Entry 6CG2 (X-ray diffraction, 2.34 A resolution); this record covers chain A.

# Chain A
Protein: Lysine-specific demethylase 4A
Organism: Homo sapiens
Notes: EC 1.14.11.-
UniProtKB: O75164 (KDM4A_HUMAN); numbering as in UniProt (aligned over 5-354)
Amino-acid sequence (350 residues; each row starts with the number of its first residue):
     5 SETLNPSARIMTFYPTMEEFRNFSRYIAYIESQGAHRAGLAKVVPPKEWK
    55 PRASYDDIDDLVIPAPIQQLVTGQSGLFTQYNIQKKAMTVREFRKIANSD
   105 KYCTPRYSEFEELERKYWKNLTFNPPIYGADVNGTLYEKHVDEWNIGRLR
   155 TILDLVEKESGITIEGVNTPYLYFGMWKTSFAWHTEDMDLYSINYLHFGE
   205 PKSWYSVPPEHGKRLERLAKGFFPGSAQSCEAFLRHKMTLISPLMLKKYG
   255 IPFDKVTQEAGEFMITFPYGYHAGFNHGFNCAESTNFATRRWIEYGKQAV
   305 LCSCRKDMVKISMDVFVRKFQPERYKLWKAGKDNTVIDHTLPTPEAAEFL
Not modelled in the structure: 5-6, 310-312
UniProt features mapped onto this chain:
  - binding site (2-oxoglutarate): Y132, N198, K206, K241
  - binding site (Fe cation): H188, E190, H276
  - binding site (Zn(2+)): C234, H240, C306, C308
  - mutagenesis: G133 (G133A: Abolishes histone demethylase activity; when associated with A-138), G138 (G138A: Abolishes histone demethylase activity; when associated with A-138), G165 (G165A: Abolishes histone demethylase activity; when associated with A-165), G170 (G170A: Abolishes histone demethylase activity; when associated with A-165), H188 (H188A: Abolishes histone demethylase activity without affecting ability to bind H4K20me2), S288 to T289 (Displays histone demethylase activity for both dimethylated and H3-K9Me3; Abolishes histone demethylase activity)
Metal / ion sites: Ni2+: H188, E190, H276 (together with QC2); Zn2+: C234, H240, C306, C308
Residues lining bound ligands: QC2 (2-[5-(3-hydroxyphenyl)-1H-pyrazol-1-yl]pyridine-4-carboxylic acid): Y132, D135, Y177, S184, F185, A186, H188, E190, N198, K206, W208, K241, H276

# Summary
Bound to chain A: compound QC2. The Ni2+ site is built by H188, E190 and H276. Curated annotation (UniProt)
lists 4 residues binding 2-oxoglutarate, 3 Fe cation-binding residues, 4 Zn2+-binding residues and 7
mutagenesis sites.
Chain A is Lysine-specific demethylase 4A (Homo sapiens); the structure, Crystal Structure of KDM4A with
Compound 8, was determined by X-ray diffraction (same publication as 6CG1).
